Entry 8WFV (X-ray diffraction, 1.50 A resolution); this record covers chain A.

Chain A:
Name: Beta-glucosidase
From: Thermoanaerobacterium saccharolyticum
UniProt: I3VXG7 (I3VXG7_THESW); residues 1-444 here = UniProt positions 1-444
Amino-acid sequence (444 residues; numbered 1 to 444; the number before each row is that of its first residue):
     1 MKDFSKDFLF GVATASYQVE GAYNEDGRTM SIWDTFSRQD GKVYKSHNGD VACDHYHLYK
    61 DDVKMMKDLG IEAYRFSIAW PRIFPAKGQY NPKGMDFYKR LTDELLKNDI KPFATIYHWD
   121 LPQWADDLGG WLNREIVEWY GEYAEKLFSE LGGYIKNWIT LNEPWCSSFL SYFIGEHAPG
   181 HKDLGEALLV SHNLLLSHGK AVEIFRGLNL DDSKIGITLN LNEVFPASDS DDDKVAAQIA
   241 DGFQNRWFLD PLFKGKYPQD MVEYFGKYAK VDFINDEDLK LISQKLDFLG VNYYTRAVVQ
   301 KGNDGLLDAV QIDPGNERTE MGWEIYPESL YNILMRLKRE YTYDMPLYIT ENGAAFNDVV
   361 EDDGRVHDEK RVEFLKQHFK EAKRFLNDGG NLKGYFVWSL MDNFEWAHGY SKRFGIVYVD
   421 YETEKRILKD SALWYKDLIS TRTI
Construct notes: conflict Lys2 (Leu in I3VXG7)
Ion coordination: Na+ site 1: Tyr17, Gly49; Na+ site 2: Ser37, Ser46
What the authors report for this chain:
  - binding site for 2-amino-2-hydroxymethyl-propane-1,3-diol: Gln18, Glu163, Glu351, Glu405, Trp406
  - contacts within the chain: Glu320-Ala355 (hydrogen bond)

Overview:
The Na+ site 1 is built by Tyr17 and Gly49. The Na+ site 2 is built by Ser37 and Ser46. The paper reports a
binding site for 2-amino-2-hydroxymethyl-propane-1,3-diol at Gln18, Glu163 and Glu351 among others; contacts
within the chain involving Glu320 and Ala355.
Chain A is Beta-glucosidase (Thermoanaerobacterium saccharolyticum); the structure, Crystal structure of
beta-glucosidase from Thermoanaerobacterium saccharolyticum (Data 3), was determined by X-ray diffraction
(same publication as 8WFT, 8WFU and 8WFW).
